6JL0 - chain A; structure by X-ray diffraction, 2.07 A resolution.

== Chain A ==
Molecule: Thermolabile hemolysin
Source organism: Vibrio vulnificus
UniProt: A0A2S3SYP4 (A0A2S3SYP4_VIBVL); residues 2-417 here = UniProt positions 2-417
Chain sequence (424 residues; row label = number of the first residue in the row; numbering starts at 0):
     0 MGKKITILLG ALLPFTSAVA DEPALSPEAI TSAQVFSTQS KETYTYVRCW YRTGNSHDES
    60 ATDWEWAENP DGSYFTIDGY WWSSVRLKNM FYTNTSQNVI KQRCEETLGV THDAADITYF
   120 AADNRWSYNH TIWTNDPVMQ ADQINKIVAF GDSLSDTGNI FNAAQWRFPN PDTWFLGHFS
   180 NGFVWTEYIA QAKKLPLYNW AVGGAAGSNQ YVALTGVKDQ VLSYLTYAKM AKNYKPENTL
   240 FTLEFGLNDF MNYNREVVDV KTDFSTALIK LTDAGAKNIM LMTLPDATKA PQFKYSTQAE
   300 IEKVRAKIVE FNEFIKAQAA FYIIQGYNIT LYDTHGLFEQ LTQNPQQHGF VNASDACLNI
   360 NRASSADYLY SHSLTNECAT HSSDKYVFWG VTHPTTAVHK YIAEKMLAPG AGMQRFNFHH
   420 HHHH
Not modelled in the structure: 0-23, 85-86, 422-423
Differences from the reference sequence: initiating methionine (0); expression tag (1, 418-423)
Disulfide bonds: Cys-48/Cys-103, Cys-356/Cys-377
What the authors report for this chain:
  - mutagenesis - S152G, N247D, H392N: abolished catalytic activity
  - mutagenesis - Y367F, G389D, G389N: decreased catalytic activity

== In short ==
From the paper: S152G, N247D and H392N abolish catalytic activity; Y367F, G389D and G389N reduce catalytic
activity.
Chain A is Thermolabile hemolysin (Vibrio vulnificus); the structure, Crystal structure of VvPlpA from Vibrio
vulnificus, was determined by X-ray diffraction (same publication as 6JKZ, 6JL1 and 6JL2).
